Entry 7JY4 (X-ray diffraction, 2.42 A resolution); this record covers chain A.

Chain A:
Protein: ALK tyrosine kinase receptor
Organism: Homo sapiens
Notes: EC 2.7.10.1
UniProt: Q9UM73 (ALK_HUMAN); residues 1090-1406 here = UniProt positions 1090-1406
Sequence (322 residues; row label = number of the first residue in the row):
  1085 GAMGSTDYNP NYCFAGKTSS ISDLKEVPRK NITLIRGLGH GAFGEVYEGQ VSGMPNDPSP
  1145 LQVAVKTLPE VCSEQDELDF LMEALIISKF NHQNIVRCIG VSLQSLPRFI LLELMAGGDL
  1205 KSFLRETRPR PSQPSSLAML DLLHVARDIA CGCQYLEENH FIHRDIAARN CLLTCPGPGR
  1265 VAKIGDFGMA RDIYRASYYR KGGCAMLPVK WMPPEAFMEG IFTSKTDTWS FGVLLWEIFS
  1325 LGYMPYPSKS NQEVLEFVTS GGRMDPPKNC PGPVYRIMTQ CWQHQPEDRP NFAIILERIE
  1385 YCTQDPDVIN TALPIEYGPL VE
Unresolved in the structure: 1085-1095, 1137-1143, 1279-1285, 1400-1406
Construct notes: expression tag (1085-1089)
Ligand contacts:
  - W47 (1-{(1S,2S)-1-(2,4-difluorophenyl)-2-[2-(3-methyl-1H-pyrazol-5-yl)-4-(trifluoromethyl)phenoxy]cyclopropyl}methanamine), molecule 1: Leu1122, His1124, Val1130, Ala1148, Leu1196, Glu1197, Leu1198, Met1199, Ala1200, Gly1201, Gly1202, Asp1203, Arg1253, Asn1254, Cys1255, Leu1256, Gly1269, Asp1270
  - W47, molecule 2: Arg1360, Ile1361, Gln1364, Glu1371, Asp1372, Arg1373, Pro1374, Ile1378, Ile1379, Arg1382

Overview:
Bound to chain A: compound W47.
Chain A is ALK tyrosine kinase receptor (Homo sapiens); the structure, hALK in complex with
((1S,2S)-1-(2,4-difluorophenyl)-2-(2-(3-methyl-1H-pyrazol-5-yl)-4-(trifluoromethyl)phenoxy)cyclopropyl)methanamine,
was determined by X-ray diffraction together with 7JYR, 7JYS and 7JYT from the same study.
